Entry 1ZPQ (X-ray diffraction, 2.80 A resolution); this record covers chains B and C of the 4 polymer chains in the assembly.

# Chain B (and C)
Protein: Regulatory protein CII
Source organism: Enterobacteria phage lambda
Notes: chain C of this document is another copy of the same molecule, construct and numbering; everything in this record applies to it too
Reference sequence: P03042 (RPC2_LAMBD); residues 1-97 here = UniProt positions 1-97
Chain sequence (97 residues; row label = number of the first residue in the row):
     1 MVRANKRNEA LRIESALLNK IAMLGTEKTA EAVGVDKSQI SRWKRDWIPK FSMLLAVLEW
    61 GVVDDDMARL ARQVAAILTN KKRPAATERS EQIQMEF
Disordered / not traced: 1-6, 82-97 (chain C: 1-2, 81-97)
UniProt features mapped onto this chain:
  - DNA-binding region: Thr26 to Arg45 (H-T-H motif)

# How chain B and chain C interact
Contacting residue pairs (18):
  Ser15(B) - Arg69(C)
  Ser15(B) - Gln73(C)
  Leu18(B) - Arg69(C)
  Asn19(B) - Arg69(C)  hydrogen bond
  Asn19(B) - Leu70(C)
  Asn19(B) - Gln73(C)
  Ala22(B) - Asp66(C)
  Ala22(B) - Leu70(C)  hydrophobic
  Gly25(B) - Asp66(C)
  Thr26(B) - Asp66(C)  hydrogen bond
  Met67(B) - Gln73(C)
  Met67(B) - Val74(C)  hydrophobic
  Met67(B) - Ile77(C)
  Leu70(B) - Val74(C)
  Ala71(B) - Val74(C)
  Ala71(B) - Ile77(C)  hydrophobic
  Ala71(B) - Leu78(C)
  Val74(B) - Val74(C)  hydrophobic
Other interface residues (no listed pair), chain B (12 interface residues in all): Met23, Lys44

# Summary
The interface between chain B and chain C involves 12 residues on one side and 7 on the other, with 2 hydrogen
bonds. Polar pairs include Asn19(B)-Arg69(C) and Thr26(B)-Asp66(C).
Both chains are Regulatory protein CII (Enterobacteria phage lambda). Entry 1ZPQ (STRUCTURE OF BACTERIOPHAGE
LAMBDA CII protein) was determined by X-ray diffraction (same publication as 1ZS4).
